5L2J - chains A and B; structure by X-ray diffraction, 1.65 A resolution.

[Chain A]
Protein: T-cell surface glycoprotein CD1b
From: Homo sapiens
UniProtKB: P29016 (CD1B_HUMAN); residues 2-278 here correspond to UniProt positions 20-296 (UniProt number = residue number + 18)
Chain sequence (300 residues; numbered 2 to 301; the number before each row is that of its first residue):
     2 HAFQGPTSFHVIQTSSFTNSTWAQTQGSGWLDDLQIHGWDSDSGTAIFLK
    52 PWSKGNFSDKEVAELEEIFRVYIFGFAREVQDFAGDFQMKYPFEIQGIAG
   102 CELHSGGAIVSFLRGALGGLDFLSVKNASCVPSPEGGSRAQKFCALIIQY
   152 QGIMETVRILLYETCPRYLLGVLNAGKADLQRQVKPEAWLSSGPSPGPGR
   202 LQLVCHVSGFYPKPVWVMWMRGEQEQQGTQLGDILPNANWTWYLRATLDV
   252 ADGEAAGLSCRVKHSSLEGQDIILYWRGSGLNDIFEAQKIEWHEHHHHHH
Not modelled in the structure: 2-3, 284-301
Construct notes: expression tag (279-301)
Disulfides: C102-C166, C131-C145, C206-C261
Covalent attachments: N-acetylglucosamine (NAG) linked to N20; glycan linked to N57
Ligand contacts:
  - tetracosyl palmitate (6UL): V12, I13, Q14, G28, S29, G30, H38, G39, W40, A47, F70, Y73, I74, F77, V81, F84, M90, I96, Q97, G98, I99, A100, L114, R115, G116, A117, L118, F123, L124, F144
  - c36 gmm (70E; 6-O-[(2R,3R)-3-hydroxy-2-tetradecyldocosanoyl]-alpha-L-idopyranose): F10, V12, H38, F49, S54, F58, V63, L66, I69, F70, V72, Y73, G76, F77, E80, A100, G101, L114, L124, V126, C131, I148, Q152, I154, M155, T157, V158, L161, L162, T165, C166, Y169
UniProt features mapped onto this chain:
  - glycosylation (N-linked (GlcNAc...) asparagine): N20, N57, N128, N240
What the authors report for this chain:
  - mutagenesis - I160A: increased binding to GEM42
  - mutagenesis - I160A: increased binding to GEM21 TCRs
  - mutagenesis - R79A, Y151A: unchanged binding to GEM21 TCR
  - mutagenesis - R79A: increased binding to GEM42 TCR
  - mutagenesis - E68A: abolished binding to GEM21 TCR

[Chain B]
Protein: Beta-2-microglobulin
From: Homo sapiens
UniProtKB: P61769 (B2MG_HUMAN); residues 3-100 here correspond to UniProt positions 21-118 (UniProt number = residue number + 18)
Chain sequence (98 residues; each row starts with the number of its first residue):
     3 IQRTPKIQVYSRHPAENGKSNFLNCYVSGFHPSDIEVDLLKNGERIEKVE
    53 HSDLSFSKDWSFYLLYYTEFTPTEKDEYACRVNHVTLSQPKIVKWDRD
Not modelled in the structure: 100
Disulfides: C27-C82
UniProt features mapped onto this chain:
  - modified residue: Q4 (Pyrrolidone carboxylic acid)
  - glycosylation: I3 (N-linked (Glc) (glycation) isoleucine), K21 (N-linked (Glc) (glycation) lysine), K43 (N-linked (Glc) (glycation) lysine), K50 (N-linked (Glc) (glycation) lysine), K60 (N-linked (Glc) (glycation) lysine), K93 (N-linked (Glc) (glycation) lysine), K96 (N-linked (Glc) (glycation) lysine)

[Interface between chain A and chain B]
Residue-residue contacts - 53 pairs, chain A then chain B:
  I13(A) with L56(B); S57(B); F58(B), hydrophobic
  Q14(A) with F58(B)
  T15(A) with L56(B); F58(B); F64(B)
  S17(A) with S35(B)
  Q27(A) with L56(B)
  S29(A) with L56(B)
  W31(A) with D55(B); L56(B); S57(B)
  Q36(A) with D55(B), hydrogen bond
  E95(A) with H33(B); P34(B); S35(B), hydrogen bond; F64(B)
  Q97(A) with H33(B), hydrogen bond; F58(B); W62(B), hydrogen bond (side chain-backbone); F64(B)
  G98(A) with F58(B)
  I99(A) with W62(B), hydrophobic
  R115(A) with K60(B); W62(B)
  A117(A) with W62(B), hydrophobic
  G119(A) with H33(B)
  G120(A) with R5(B), hydrogen bond (backbone-side chain); H33(B), hydrogen bond (backbone-side chain); D61(B); W62(B)
  D122(A) with W62(B), hydrogen bond
  E188(A) with H15(B), salt bridge; P16(B)
  W190(A) with R14(B); P16(B)
  S209(A) with R14(B), hydrogen bond (side chain-backbone)
  G210(A) with R14(B)
  D234(A) with K8(B), salt bridge
  L236(A) with Q10(B); Y12(B); Y28(B), hydrophobic
  P237(A) with Y12(B), hydrogen bond (backbone-side chain); Y28(B), hydrophobic; L67(B)
  N238(A) with R14(B); N26(B), hydrogen bond; L67(B)
  A239(A) with L67(B); Y69(B), hydrophobic
  T242(A) with R14(B)
  Y244(A) with Y12(B), hydrophobic
Interface residues without a listed pair, chain A (32 interface residues in all): D34, G39, G116, L121
Interface residues without a listed pair, chain B (24 interface residues in all): S13, Y65

[In short]
32 residues of chain A and 24 residues of chain B are in contact, with 10 hydrogen bonds and 2 salt bridges.
Polar contacts include E188(A)-H15(B), D234(A)-K8(B) and Q36(A)-D55(B). The paper reports that I160A of chain
A increases binding to GEM42; I160A of chain A increases binding to GEM21 TCRs; 4 substitutions were tested in
all.
Here chain A is T-cell surface glycoprotein CD1b and chain B is Beta-2-microglobulin, both from Homo sapiens.
Entry 5L2J (Crystal Structure of human CD1b in complex with C36-GMM) was determined by X-ray diffraction
together with 5L2K from the same study.
